Entry 6CNE (X-ray diffraction, 1.20 A resolution); this record covers chain A.

# Chain A
Molecule: Immunoglobulin G-binding protein G
From: Streptococcus sp. group G
UniProtKB: P06654 (SPG1_STRSG); residues 3-56 here correspond to UniProt positions 229-282 (UniProt number = residue number + 226)
Chain sequence (56 residues; each row starts with the number of its first residue):
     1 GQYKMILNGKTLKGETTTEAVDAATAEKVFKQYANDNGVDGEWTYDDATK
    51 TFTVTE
Construct notes: expression tag (1-2); engineered mutation Mse5 (Leu231 in P06654)
Modified positions: Mse5 (selenomethionine)
What the authors report for this chain:
  - contacts within the chain: Mse5-Leu7, Mse5-Phe30, Mse5-Trp43, Mse5-Val54

# Overview
The paper reports contacts within the chain involving Leu7, Mse5 and Phe30 among others.
Chain A is Immunoglobulin G-binding protein G (Streptococcus sp. group G); the structure, Selenomethionine
variant (V29SeM) of protein GB1, was determined by X-ray diffraction (same publication as 6C9O, 6CHE, 6CPZ and
6CTE).
